Entry 7SJP (X-ray diffraction, 2.10 A resolution); this record covers chains E and H of the 3 polymer chains in the assembly.

# Chain E
Protein: HtrA1-LoopA peptide
Amino-acid sequence (11 residues; row label = number of the first residue in the row):
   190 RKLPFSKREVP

# Chain H
Protein: Heavy Chain
Source organism: Homo sapiens
Amino-acid sequence (227 residues; numbered 1 to 227; the number before each row is that of its first residue):
     1 EVQLVQSGAEVKKPGASVKVSCKASGYKFTDSEMHWVRQAPGQGLEWIGG
    51 VDPETEGAAYNQKFKGRATITRDTSTSTAYLELSSLRSEDTAVYYCTRGY
   101 DYDYALDYWGQGTLVTVSSASTKGPSVFPLAPSSKSTSGGTAALGCLVKD
   151 YFPEPVTVSWNSGALTSGVHTFPAVLQSSGLYSLSSVVTVPSSSLGTQTY
   201 ICNVNHKPSNTKVDKKVEPKSCDKTHT
Disordered / not traced: 222-227
Disulfides: Cys22-Cys96, Cys146-Cys202

# Chain E / chain H interface
Contacting residue pairs (28; chain E residue first):
  Arg190(E) - Asp31(H)  hydrogen bond (side chain-backbone)
  Arg190(E) - Ser32(H)  hydrogen bond
  Arg190(E) - Tyr100(H)  hydrogen bond (side chain-backbone)
  Arg190(E) - Asp101(H)
  Lys191(E) - Asp101(H)
  Lys191(E) - Tyr102(H)  hydrogen bond (backbone-backbone)
  Leu192(E) - Asp31(H)
  Leu192(E) - Ser32(H)
  Leu192(E) - Glu33(H)
  Leu192(E) - Asp52(H)
  Leu192(E) - Gly99(H)
  Leu192(E) - Tyr100(H)
  Pro193(E) - Glu33(H)
  Pro193(E) - Gly99(H)
  Pro193(E) - Tyr100(H)
  Pro193(E) - Asp101(H)
  Pro193(E) - Tyr102(H)
  Phe194(E) - Glu33(H)  hydrogen bond (backbone-side chain)
  Phe194(E) - Trp47(H)  hydrophobic
  Phe194(E) - Ala59(H)  hydrophobic
  Ser195(E) - Glu33(H)  hydrogen bond (backbone-side chain)
  Ser195(E) - Asp52(H)  hydrogen bond
  Lys196(E) - Tyr102(H)
  Arg197(E) - Thr30(H)  hydrogen bond (side chain-backbone)
  Arg197(E) - Asp31(H)  salt bridge
  Arg197(E) - Asp52(H)  salt bridge
  Arg197(E) - Glu54(H)
  Val199(E) - Asp31(H)
Also at the interface, not in a pair above, chain H (13 interface residues in all): His35
From the paper, about this interface:
  - specific contacts: Arg190(E)-Tyr100(H), Arg197(E)-Asp52(H)
  - epitope / paratope residues, chain E: Arg190(E), Leu192(E), Pro193(E), Phe194(E), Arg197(E)
  - hot spots on chain E (mutagenesis) - F194A: decreased binding to Fab15H6.v4
  - epitope / paratope residues, chain H: Asp52(H), Tyr100(H)

# Overview
Chain E and chain H form an interface of 9 and 13 residues respectively, with 8 hydrogen bonds and 2 salt
bridges. Polar contacts include Arg197(E)-Asp31(H), Arg197(E)-Asp52(H) and Arg190(E)-Asp31(H). The paper
describes contacts between Arg190(E) and Tyr100(H) and Arg197(E) and Asp52(H). From the paper: F194A of chain
E reduces binding to Fab15H6.v4; epitope/paratope residues Arg190(E), Leu192(E) and Asp52(H) among others.
Here chain E is HtrA1-LoopA peptide and chain H is Heavy Chain (Homo sapiens). Entry 7SJP (anti-HtrA1
Fab15H6.v4 bound to HtrA1-LoopA peptide) was determined by X-ray diffraction together with 7SJM, 7SJN and 7SJO
from the same study.
